Entry 3ERC (X-ray diffraction, 3.21 A resolution); this record covers chains D and E of the 4 polymer chains in the assembly.

[Chain D]
Protein: Poly(A) polymerase catalytic subunit
Source organism: vaccinia virus WR
Notes: EC 2.7.7.19
UniProt: P23371 (PAP1_VACCV); residue numbers follow UniProt; this construct covers 1-479
Sequence (479 residues; numbered 1 to 479; the number before each row is that of its first residue):
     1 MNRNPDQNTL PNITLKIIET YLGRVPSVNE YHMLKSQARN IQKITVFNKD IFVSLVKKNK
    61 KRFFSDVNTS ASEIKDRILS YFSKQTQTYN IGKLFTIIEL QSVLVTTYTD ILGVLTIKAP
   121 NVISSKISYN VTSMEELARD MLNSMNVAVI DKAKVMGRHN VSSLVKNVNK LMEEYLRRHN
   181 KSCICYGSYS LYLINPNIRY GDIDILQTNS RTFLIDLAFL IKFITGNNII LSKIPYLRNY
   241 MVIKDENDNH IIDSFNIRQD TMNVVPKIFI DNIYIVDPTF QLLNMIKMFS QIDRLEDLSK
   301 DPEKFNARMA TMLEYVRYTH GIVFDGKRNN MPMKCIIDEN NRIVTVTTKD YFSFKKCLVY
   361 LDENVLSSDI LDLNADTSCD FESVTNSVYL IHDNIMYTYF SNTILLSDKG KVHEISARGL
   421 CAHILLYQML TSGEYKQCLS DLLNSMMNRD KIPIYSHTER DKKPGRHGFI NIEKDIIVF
Disordered / not traced: 1-11, 118-129, 150-160
Sequence notes: engineered mutation Ser-36 (Leu in P23371)
Ion coordination: Ca2+ site 1: Asp-202, Asp-204, Asp-253 (shared with DC605(E) of chain E); Ca2+ site 2: Asp-202, Asp-204 (together with 3'-deoxyadenosine-5'-triphosphate)
Ligand contacts:
  - 3'-deoxyadenosine-5'-triphosphate (3AT): Tyr-186, Gly-187, Ser-188, Arg-199, Tyr-200, Gly-201, Asp-202, Asp-204, Gln-281, Asn-284, Met-285, Lys-287, Met-288, Arg-294, Lys-304, Arg-308, Val-384, Asn-386, Ser-401, Asn-402
  - uridine-5'-monophosphate (U5P): Asn-90, Gly-92, Lys-93, Thr-96, Asp-475, Ile-476, Ile-477
Swiss-Prot annotation at these positions:
  - active site: Asp-202, Asp-204
  - binding site (Ca(2+)): Asp-202, Asp-204, Asp-253
What the authors report for this chain:
  - Ca2+ coordination: Asp-202, Asp-204
  - catalytic residues: Asp-202, Asp-204, Asp-253
  - mutagenesis - I51V, F52A, K58S: unchanged catalytic activity
  - mutagenesis - F47A, N48A, L55V, T109V: decreased catalytic activity
  - mutagenesis - T116V: abolished expression
  - binding site for uridine-5'-monophosphate: Ile-477
  - binding site for the 5-nt RNA strand: Phe-47, Asn-48, Phe-52, Lys-58, Thr-109, Gly-113, Thr-116

[Chain E]
Molecule: 5-nt RNA strand
Sequence (5 nucleotides; each row starts with the number of its first residue):
   601 CUUCC
Ion coordination: Ca2+: DC605 (shared with Asp-202(D), Asp-204(D), Asp-253(D) of chain D)

[How chain D and chain E interact]
Residue-residue contacts - 15 pairs, chain D then chain E:
  Tyr-186(D) with DC605(E), hydrogen bond to the base
  Asp-202(D) with DC605(E), phosphate contact
  Asp-204(D) with DC605(E), phosphate contact
  Tyr-236(D) with U602(E), phosphate contact; U603(E), hydrogen bond to the phosphate; DC604(E), stacking on the base
  Leu-237(D) with DC604(E), sugar contact; DC605(E), base contact
  Tyr-240(D) with DC605(E), sugar contact
  Asp-253(D) with DC605(E), sugar contact
  Phe-255(D) with DC605(E), sugar contact
  Arg-294(D) with DC605(E), salt bridge to the phosphate
  Asn-386(D) with DC605(E), hydrogen bond to the base
  Arg-460(D) with DC604(E), hydrogen bond to the base
  His-467(D) with U603(E), stacking on the base
Also at the interface, not in a pair above, chain D (14 interface residues in all): Ile-234, Lys-244
Also at the interface, not in a pair above, chain E (5 interface residues in all): DC601

[Overview]
14 residues of chain D face 5 of chain E across their interface, with 4 hydrogen bonds, 1 salt bridge and 2
aromatic stacking contacts. Polar contacts include Tyr-186(D)/DC605(E), Asn-386(D)/DC605(E) and
Arg-460(D)/DC604(E). From the paper: catalytic residues Asp-202(D), Asp-204(D) and Asp-253(D); F47A, N48A and
L55V of chain D, among others, reduce catalytic activity; 8 substitutions were tested in all.
Here chain D is Poly(A) polymerase catalytic subunit (vaccinia virus WR) and chain E is a 5-nt RNA strand.
Entry 3ERC (Crystal structure of the heterodimeric vaccinia virus mRNA polyadenylate polymerase with three
fragments of RNA and ...) was determined by X-ray diffraction together with 3ER8 and 3ER9 from the same study.
